2W0C - chains B and D of the 16 polymer chains in the assembly; structure by X-ray diffraction, 7.00 A resolution (low resolution: residue-level contacts below are approximate; hydrogen-bond / salt-bridge calls are withheld).

Chain B (and D):
Name: Major capsid protein P2
From: Pseudoalteromonas phage PM2
Notes: chain D of this document is another copy of the same molecule, construct and numbering; everything in this record applies to it too
Reference sequence: P15794 (CAPSD_BPPM2); residues 1-269 here = UniProt positions 1-269
Chain sequence (269 residues; row label = number of the first residue in the row):
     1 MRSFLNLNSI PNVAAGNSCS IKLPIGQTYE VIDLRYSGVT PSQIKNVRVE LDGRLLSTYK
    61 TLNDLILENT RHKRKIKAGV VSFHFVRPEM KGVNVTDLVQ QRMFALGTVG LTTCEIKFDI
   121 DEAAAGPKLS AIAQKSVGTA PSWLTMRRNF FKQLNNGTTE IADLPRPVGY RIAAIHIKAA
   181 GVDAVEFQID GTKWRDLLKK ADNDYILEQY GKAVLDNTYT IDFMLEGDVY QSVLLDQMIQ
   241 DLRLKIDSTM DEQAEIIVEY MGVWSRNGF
Metal / ion sites: Ca2+: Met103, Ala105, Pro141, Trp143

How chain B and chain D interact:
Residue-residue contacts (4; chain B residue first):
  Arg48(B) with Lys193(D)
  Arg54(B) with Asp190(D)
  Gln153(B) with Asn155(D)
  Gln253(B) with Asn155(D)
Interface residues without a listed pair, chain D (4 interface residues in all): Asn156

Summary:
Chain B and chain D each contribute 4 residues to their interface. The Ca2+ site is built by Met103(B),
Ala105(B), Pro141(B) and Trp143(B).
Chain B and chain D are both Major capsid protein P2 (Pseudoalteromonas phage PM2); the structure, X-ray
structure of the entire lipid-containing bacteriophage PM2, was determined by X-ray diffraction together with
2VVD, 2VVE and 2VVF from the same study.
